7LU9 - chains q and r of the 18 polymer chains in the assembly; structure by electron microscopy, 5.60 A resolution (low resolution: residue-level contacts below are approximate; hydrogen-bond / salt-bridge calls are withheld).

Chain q:
Protein: DH851.3 heavy chain
Organism: Macaca mulatta
Chain sequence (228 residues; numbered 1 to 218 plus 10 insertion-coded residues; the number before each row is that of its first residue; a row labelled like 35A-35B holds insertion residues (35A, then the next letters in order)):
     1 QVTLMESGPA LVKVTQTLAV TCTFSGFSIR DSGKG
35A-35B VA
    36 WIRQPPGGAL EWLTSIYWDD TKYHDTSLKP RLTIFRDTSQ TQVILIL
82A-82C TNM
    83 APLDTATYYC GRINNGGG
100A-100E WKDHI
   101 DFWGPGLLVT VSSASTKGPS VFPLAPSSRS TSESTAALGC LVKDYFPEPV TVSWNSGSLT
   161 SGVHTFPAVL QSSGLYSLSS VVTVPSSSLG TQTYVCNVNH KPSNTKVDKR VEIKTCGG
Disulfides: Cys-22/Cys-92, Cys-140/Cys-196

Chain r:
Protein: DH851.3 light chain
Organism: Macaca mulatta
Chain sequence (210 residues; numbered 3 to 211 plus 3 insertion-coded residues; 2 numbers in that range are skipped by the numbering (no residue carries them; nothing is unmodelled there); the number before each row is that of its first residue; X marks 1 residue of unknown identity (built as UNK)):
     3 ALTQPPS
    11 VSKSLEQSVT ISCTGTT
    29 TGNSVSWYQC HSGTAPRLLI YDVNKRPSGV SDRFSGSKSH NTASLTIFGL QAEDEADYYC
    89 GSYGSGG
   95A S
    96 LLFGGGTRLT V
  106A L
   107 GQP
  109A X
   110 KASPTVTLFP PSSEELQANK ATLVCLISDF YPGVVKVAWK ADGSAVNAGV ETTTPSKQSN
   170 NKYAASSYLS LTSDQWKSHK SYSCQVTHEG STVEKTVAPA EC
Not modelled in the structure: 109A
Disulfides: Cys-23/Cys-88, Cys-134/Cys-193

Interface between chain q and chain r:
Residue-residue contacts - 83 pairs, chain q then chain r:
  Ile-37(q) with Phe-98(r)
  Leu-45(q) with Cys-38(r); Tyr-87(r); Phe-98(r)
  Glu-46(q) with Phe-98(r)
  Trp-47(q) with Leu-96(r)
  Tyr-52(q) with Tyr-91(r)
  Tyr-58(q) with Gly-94(r); Gly-95(r)
  Tyr-91(q) with Ala-43(r)
  Asn-96(q) with Tyr-49(r)
  Trp-100A(q) with Ser-32(r); Tyr-91(r)
  Lys-100B(q) with Asn-31(r); Ser-32(r)
  Asp-100C(q) with Tyr-91(r)
  His-100D(q) with Tyr-36(r); Tyr-49(r)
  Ile-100E(q) with Tyr-36(r); Leu-96(r)
  Asp-101(q) with Tyr-49(r)
  Trp-103(q) with Tyr-36(r); Pro-44(r)
  Phe-122(q) with Lys-129(r)
  Pro-123(q) with Glu-123(r); Glu-124(r); Ala-127(r)
  Leu-124(q) with Phe-118(r); Glu-124(r)
  Ala-125(q) with Phe-118(r); Glu-124(r)
  Pro-126(q) with Phe-118(r)
  Ser-127(q) with Phe-118(r); Pro-119(r); Ser-121(r); Glu-124(r)
  Ser-128(q) with Ser-121(r); Ser-122(r); Cys-211(r)
  Glu-133(q) with Thr-116(r); Phe-118(r)
  Ser-134(q) with Thr-114(r); Ser-137(r); Asp-138(r)
  Thr-135(q) with Thr-116(r); Ser-137(r); Gln-167(r)
  Ala-137(q) with Phe-118(r); Leu-135(r)
  Leu-138(q) with Tyr-177(r)
  Gly-139(q) with Tyr-177(r)
  Leu-141(q) with Ser-179(r)
  Ser-161(q) with Ser-168(r)
  His-164(q) with Ser-168(r)
  Phe-166(q) with Ser-165(r); Lys-166(r); Gln-167(r)
  Pro-167(q) with Ser-165(r); Ala-173(r); Ala-174(r); Ser-175(r)
  Val-169(q) with Glu-160(r); Thr-161(r); Thr-162(r); Ser-175(r)
  Leu-170(q) with Glu-160(r)
  Gln-171(q) with Glu-160(r)
  Ser-172(q) with Glu-160(r)
  Ser-179(q) with Tyr-177(r)
  Ser-180(q) with Tyr-177(r)
  Val-181(q) with Leu-135(r); Ala-173(r); Ser-175(r)
  Thr-183(q) with Gln-167(r); Ser-168(r); Asn-169(r)
  Glu-212(q) with Glu-123(r)
  Lys-214(q) with Ser-121(r); Ser-122(r); Glu-123(r); Glu-124(r)
  Thr-215(q) with Ser-122(r); Glu-123(r)
Other interface residues (no listed pair), chain q (49 interface residues in all): Ala-44, Ile-95, Ala-168, Val-182, Arg-210
Other interface residues (no listed pair), chain r (48 interface residues in all): Ser-34, Leu-46, Ser-95A, Gly-100, Pro-120, Thr-131, Val-133, Val-159

In short:
The interface between chain q and chain r involves 49 residues on one side and 48 on the other.
Here chain q is DH851.3 heavy chain and chain r is DH851.3 light chain, both from Macaca mulatta. Entry 7LU9
(Cryo-EM structure of DH851.3 bound to HIV-1 CH505 Env) was determined by electron microscopy (same
publication as 6VTU, 6XRJ, 7L02, 7L06, 7L09, 7L6M, 7L6O and 7LUA).
